5V8F - chains B and N of the 16 polymer chains in the assembly; structure by electron microscopy, 3.90 A resolution.

[Chain B]
Protein: Origin recognition complex subunit 2
Source organism: Saccharomyces cerevisiae (strain ATCC 204508 / S288c)
Reference sequence: P32833 (ORC2_YEAST); residues 1-620 here = UniProt positions 1-620
Sequence (620 residues; row label = number of the first residue in the row):
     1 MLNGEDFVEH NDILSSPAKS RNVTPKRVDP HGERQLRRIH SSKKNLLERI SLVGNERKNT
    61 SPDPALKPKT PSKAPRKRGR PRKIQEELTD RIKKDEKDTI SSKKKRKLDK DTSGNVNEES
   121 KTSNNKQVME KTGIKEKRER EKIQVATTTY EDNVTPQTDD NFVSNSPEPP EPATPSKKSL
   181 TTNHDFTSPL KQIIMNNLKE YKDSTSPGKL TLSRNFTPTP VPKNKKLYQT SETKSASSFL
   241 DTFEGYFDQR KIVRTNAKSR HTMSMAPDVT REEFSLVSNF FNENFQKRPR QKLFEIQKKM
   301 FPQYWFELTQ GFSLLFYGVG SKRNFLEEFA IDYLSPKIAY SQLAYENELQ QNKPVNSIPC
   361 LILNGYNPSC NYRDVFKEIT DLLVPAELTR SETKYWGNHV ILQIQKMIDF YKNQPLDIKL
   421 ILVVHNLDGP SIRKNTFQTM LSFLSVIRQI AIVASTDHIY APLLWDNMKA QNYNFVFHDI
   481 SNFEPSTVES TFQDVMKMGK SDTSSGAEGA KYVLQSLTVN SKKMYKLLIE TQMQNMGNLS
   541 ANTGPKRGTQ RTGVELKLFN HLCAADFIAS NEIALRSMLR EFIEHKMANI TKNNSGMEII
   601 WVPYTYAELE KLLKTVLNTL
Unresolved in the structure: 1-257, 344-354, 499-505, 536-546, 593-596, 619-620
Curated features (UniProtKB/Swiss-Prot):
  - modified residue: Thr60 (Phosphothreonine), Thr187 (Phosphothreonine), Ser188 (Phosphoserine)

[Chain N]
Molecule: 39-nt DNA strand
Sequence (39 nucleotides; each row starts with the number of its first residue):
    45 AAAAGGCCTG CAGGCAAGTG CACAAACAAT ACTTAAATA

[How chain B and chain N interact]
Pairs across the interface (8; chain B residue first):
  Asn371(B) - DA75(N)  hydrogen bond to the phosphate
  Arg373(B) - DC76(N)  salt bridge to the phosphate
  Lys394(B) - DT77(N)  phosphate contact
  Tyr395(B) - DT77(N)  phosphate contact
  Tyr395(B) - DT78(N)  phosphate contact
  Trp396(B) - DA75(N)  hydrogen bond to the phosphate
  Trp396(B) - DC76(N)  hydrogen bond to the phosphate
  Trp396(B) - DT77(N)  hydrogen bond to the phosphate
Other interface residues (no listed pair), chain B (6 interface residues in all): Lys377

[In short]
6 residues of chain B and 4 residues of chain N are in contact, with 4 hydrogen bonds and 1 salt bridge. Among
the polar pairs are Asn371(B)-DA75(N), Trp396(B)-DA75(N) and Trp396(B)-DC76(N).
Here chain B is Origin recognition complex subunit 2 (Saccharomyces cerevisiae (strain ATCC 204508 / S288c))
and chain N is a 39-nt DNA strand. Entry 5V8F (Structural basis of MCM2-7 replicative helicase loading by
ORC-Cdc6 and Cdt1) was determined by electron microscopy.
